1T6C - chain A; structure by X-ray diffraction, 1.53 A resolution.

Chain A:
Protein: exopolyphosphatase
From: Aquifex aeolicus
Notes: EC 3.6.1.11, 3.6.1.40
UniProt: O67040 (O67040_AQUAE); residue numbers follow UniProt; this construct covers 1-312
Amino-acid sequence (315 residues; each row starts with the number of its first residue; numbers below 1 keep their minus sign (Gly-2 is residue -2)):
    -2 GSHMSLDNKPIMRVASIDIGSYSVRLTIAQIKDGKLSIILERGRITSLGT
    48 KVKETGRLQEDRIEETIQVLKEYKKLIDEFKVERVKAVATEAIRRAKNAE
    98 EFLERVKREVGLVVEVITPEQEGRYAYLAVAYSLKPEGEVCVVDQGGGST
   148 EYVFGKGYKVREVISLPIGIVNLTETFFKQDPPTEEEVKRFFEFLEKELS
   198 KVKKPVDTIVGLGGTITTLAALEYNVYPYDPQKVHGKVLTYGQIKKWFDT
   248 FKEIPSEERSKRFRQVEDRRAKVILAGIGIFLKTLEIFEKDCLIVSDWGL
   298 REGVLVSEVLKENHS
Not modelled in the structure: -2 to 6
Construct notes: cloning artifact (-2 to 0)
Ion coordination: Ca2+: Asp141, Gly143, Ser146, Glu148

Overview:
Asp141, Gly143, Ser146 and Glu148 coordinate Ca2+.
Chain A is exopolyphosphatase (Aquifex aeolicus); the structure, Structural characterization of the Ppx/GppA
protein family: crystal structure of the Aquifex aeolicus family member, was determined by X-ray diffraction
(same publication as 1T6D).
